6J8O - chains B and C of the 3 polymer chains in the assembly; structure by X-ray diffraction, 1.85 A resolution.

# Chain B
Molecule: Tubulinyl-Tyr carboxypeptidase 1
Source organism: Homo sapiens
Notes: EC 3.4.17.17
UniProtKB: Q7L8A9 (VASH1_HUMAN); numbering as in UniProt (aligned over 70-306)
Amino-acid sequence (238 residues; each row starts with the number of its first residue):
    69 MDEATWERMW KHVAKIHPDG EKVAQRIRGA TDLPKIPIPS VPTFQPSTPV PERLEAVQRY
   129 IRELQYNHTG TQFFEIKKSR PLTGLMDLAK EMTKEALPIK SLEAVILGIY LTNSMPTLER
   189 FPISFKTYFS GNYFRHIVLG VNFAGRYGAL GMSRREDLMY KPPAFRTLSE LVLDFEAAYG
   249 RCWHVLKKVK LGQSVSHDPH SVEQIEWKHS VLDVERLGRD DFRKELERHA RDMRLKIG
Not modelled in the structure: 304-306
Differences from the reference sequence: initiating methionine (69); conflict Ser169 (Cys in Q7L8A9)
Swiss-Prot annotation at these positions:
  - active site: His204, Ser221
  - site: Arg76, Met77 (Cleavage)
  - mutagenesis: Trp74 to Trp78 (Strongly reduced interaction with SVBP), Arg76 (R76A: Disappearance of 36, 32 and 27 kDa processed forms), Met77 to Val81 (No effect on tyrosine carboxypeptidase activity on alpha-tubulin), Met77 (M77R: No effect on tyrosine carboxypeptidase activity on alpha-tubulin. Reduced tyrosine carboxypeptidase activity on alpha-tubulin; when associated with R-141 ...), Val81 (V81R: No effect on tyrosine carboxypeptidase activity on alpha-tubulin. Reduced tyrosine carboxypeptidase activity on alpha-tubulin; when associated with R-141 ...), Tyr134 (Y134A/F: Abolished tyrosine carboxypeptidase activity on alpha-tubulin), Phe141 (F141R: No effect on tyrosine carboxypeptidase activity on alpha-tubulin. Reduced tyrosine carboxypeptidase activity on alpha-tubulin; when associated with R-77 ...), Lys145 (K145A/E: Reduced tyrosine carboxypeptidase activity on alpha-tubulin), Lys146 (K146A/E: Abolished tyrosine carboxypeptidase activity on alpha-tubulin. Abolished tyrosine carboxypeptidase activity on alpha-tubulin; when associated with A-222), Leu165 to Pro166 (Almost abolished interaction with VASH1), Lys168 (K168E: Abolished tyrosine carboxypeptidase activity on alpha-tubulin), Lys194 (K194E: No effect on tyrosine carboxypeptidase activity on alpha-tubulin. No effect on tyrosine carboxypeptidase activity on alpha-tubulin; when associated with E-256 ...), 10 further mutagenesis entries in UniProt

# Chain C
Molecule: 8-residue peptide
Amino-acid sequence (8 residues; row label = number of the first residue in the row):
   444 GEEEGEEY
Not modelled in the structure: 444-445

# How chain B and chain C interact
Residue-residue contacts (19):
  Tyr134(B) - Tyr451(C)  hydrogen bond (side chain-backbone)
  Lys168(B) - Glu450(C)  salt bridge
  Lys194(B) - Glu447(C)  salt bridge
  Tyr201(B) - Glu447(C)
  Tyr201(B) - Gly448(C)
  Tyr201(B) - Glu449(C)  hydrogen bond (backbone-backbone)
  Phe202(B) - Glu449(C)
  Arg203(B) - Glu446(C)  hydrogen bond (side chain-backbone)
  Arg203(B) - Glu447(C)
  Arg203(B) - Gly448(C)  hydrogen bond (side chain-backbone)
  Arg203(B) - Glu449(C)  hydrogen bond (backbone-backbone)
  Arg203(B) - Glu450(C)
  Arg203(B) - Tyr451(C)  hydrogen bond (backbone-backbone)
  His204(B) - Tyr451(C)
  Ser221(B) - Tyr451(C)
  Arg222(B) - Tyr451(C)  hydrogen bond (side chain-backbone)
  Arg223(B) - Tyr451(C)
  Leu226(B) - Tyr451(C)
  His252(B) - Tyr451(C)
Interface residues without a listed pair, chain B (18 interface residues in all): Gln140, Ser169, Asn200, Tyr247, Cys250, Lys258

# Overview
18 residues of chain B and 6 residues of chain C are in contact; the contacts include 7 hydrogen bonds and 2
salt bridges. Polar contacts include Lys168(B)-Glu450(C), Lys194(B)-Glu447(C) and Tyr134(B)-Tyr451(C). From
UniProt: active-site residues His204(B) and Ser221(B) and 26 mutagenesis sites on chain B.
Here chain B is Tubulinyl-Tyr carboxypeptidase 1 (Homo sapiens) and chain C is an 8-residue peptide. Entry
6J8O (Structure of a hypothetical protease) was determined by X-ray diffraction.
